Entry 6CWE (X-ray diffraction, 2.20 A resolution); this record covers chains A and D of the 4 polymer chains in the assembly.

[Chain A]
Molecule: Antigen-presenting glycoprotein CD1d1
Organism: Mus musculus
Reference sequence: A0A0R4J090 (A0A0R4J090_MOUSE); residues 1-279 here correspond to UniProt positions 19-297 (UniProt number = residue number + 18)
Sequence (285 residues; numbered 1 to 285; the number before each row is that of its first residue):
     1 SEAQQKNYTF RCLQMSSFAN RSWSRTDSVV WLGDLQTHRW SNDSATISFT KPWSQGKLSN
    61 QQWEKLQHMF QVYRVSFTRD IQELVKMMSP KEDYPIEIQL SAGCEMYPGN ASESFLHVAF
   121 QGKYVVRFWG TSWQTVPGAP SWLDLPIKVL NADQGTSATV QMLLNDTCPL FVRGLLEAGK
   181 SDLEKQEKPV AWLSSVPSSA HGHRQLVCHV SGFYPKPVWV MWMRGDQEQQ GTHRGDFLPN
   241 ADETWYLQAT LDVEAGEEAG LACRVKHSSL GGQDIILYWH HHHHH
Not modelled in the structure: 1-6, 198-203, 280-285
Cystine bridges: Cys-104/Cys-168, Cys-208/Cys-263
Covalently attached groups: N-acetylglucosamine (NAG) linked to Asn-20, Asn-42; glycan linked to Asn-165
Sequence notes: expression tag (280-285)
Small-molecule neighbours: 7LP ((5R,6S,7S)-5,6-dihydroxy-7-(octanoylamino)-N-(6-phenylhexyl)-8-{[(2S,3R,4S,5R,6R)-3,4,5-trihydroxy-6-(hydroxymethyl)tetrahydro-2H-pyran-2-yl]oxy}octanamide): Val-72, Tyr-73, Ser-76, Phe-77, Asp-80, Ile-81, Leu-84, Val-85, Ile-98, Leu-100, Leu-116, Val-118, Phe-120, Trp-133, Trp-142, Leu-143, Pro-146, Leu-150, Asp-153, Gly-155, Thr-156, Thr-159, Val-160, Leu-163

[Chain D]
Molecule: Chimeric T cell antigen receptor beta chain Vb8.2, vb11
Organism: Mus musculus
Sequence (241 residues; each row starts with the number of its first residue; numbering starts at 0):
     0 MEAAVTQSPR NKVAVTGGKV TLSCNQTNNH NNMYWYRQDT GHGLRLIHYS YGAGSTEKGD
    60 IPDGYKASRP SQENFSLILE LATPSQTSVY FCASGDEGYT QYFGPGTRLL VLEDLRNVTP
   120 PKVSLFEPSK AEISHTQKAT LVCLATGFYP DHVELSWWVN GKEVHSGVCT DPQPLKEQPA
   180 LNDSRYSLSS RLRVSATFWQ NPRNHFRCQV QFYGLSENDE WTQDRAKPVT QIVSAEAWGR
   240 A
Not modelled in the structure: 0-1
Cystine bridges: Cys-23/Cys-91, Cys-142/Cys-207

[Interface between chain A and chain D]
Residue-residue contacts - 10 pairs, chain A then chain D:
  Arg-21(A) / Glu-56(D)  salt bridge
  Glu-83(A) / Tyr-48(D)  hydrogen bond
  Glu-83(A) / Tyr-50(D)  hydrogen bond
  Lys-86(A) / Tyr-48(D)  hydrogen bond
  Lys-86(A) / Tyr-50(D)
  Lys-86(A) / Glu-56(D)
  Met-87(A) / Tyr-50(D)  hydrophobic
  Lys-148(A) / Glu-96(D)
  Val-149(A) / Glu-96(D)
  Ala-152(A) / Glu-96(D)
Interface residues without a listed pair, chain A (8 interface residues in all): Leu-145
Interface residues without a listed pair, chain D (7 interface residues in all): Asn-30, Ser-54, Gly-97

[Summary]
8 residues of chain A and 7 residues of chain D are in contact; the contacts include 3 hydrogen bonds and 1
salt bridge. Among the polar pairs are Arg-21(A)/Glu-56(D), Glu-83(A)/Tyr-48(D) and Glu-83(A)/Tyr-50(D). Bound
to chain A: compound 7LP.
Here chain A is Antigen-presenting glycoprotein CD1d1 and chain D is Chimeric T cell antigen receptor beta
chain Vb8.2, vb11, both from Mus musculus. Entry 6CWE (Structure of alpha-GSA[8,6P] bound by CD1d and in
complex with the Va14Vb8.2 TCR) was determined by X-ray diffraction.
